8ABK - chains C and H of the 20 polymer chains in the assembly; structure by electron microscopy, 2.50 A resolution.

# Chain C
Molecule: Cytochrome b
From: Yarrowia lipolytica
Reference sequence: Q9B6D0 (CYB_YARLI); residue numbers follow UniProt; this construct covers 1-385
Sequence (385 residues; each row starts with the number of its first residue):
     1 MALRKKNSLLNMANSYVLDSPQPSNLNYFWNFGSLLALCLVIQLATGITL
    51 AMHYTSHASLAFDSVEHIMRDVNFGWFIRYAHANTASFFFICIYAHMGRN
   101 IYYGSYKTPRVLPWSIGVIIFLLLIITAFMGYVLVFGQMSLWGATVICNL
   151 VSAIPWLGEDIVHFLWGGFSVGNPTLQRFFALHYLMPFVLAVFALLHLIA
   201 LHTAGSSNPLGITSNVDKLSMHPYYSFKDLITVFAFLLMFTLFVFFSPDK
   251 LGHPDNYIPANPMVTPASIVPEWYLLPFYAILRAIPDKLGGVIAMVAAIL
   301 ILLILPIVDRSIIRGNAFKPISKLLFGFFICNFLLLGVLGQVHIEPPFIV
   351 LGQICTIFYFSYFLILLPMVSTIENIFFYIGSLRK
Unresolved in the structure: 384-385
Bound ions: heme Fe site 1: His-82, His-183; heme Fe site 2: His-96, His-197
Ligand contacts:
  - decylubiquinone (DCQ; 2-decyl-5,6-dimethoxy-3-methylcyclohexa-2,5-diene-1,4-dione): Tyr-16, Gln-22, Leu-26, Trp-30, Asn-31, Ser-34, Ala-37, Leu-40, Ala-191, Ala-194, Leu-195, Leu-198, Ser-206, Met-221, Tyr-225, Asp-229
  - heme (HEM), molecule 1: Trp-30, Gly-33, Ser-34, Leu-36, Ala-37, Phe-89, Ile-93, His-96, Met-97, Arg-99, Asn-100, Ser-105, Arg-110, Pro-113, Trp-114, Gly-117, Val-118, Ile-120, Phe-121, Leu-190, Ala-194, His-197, Leu-198, Leu-201, Ser-206, Ser-207
  - heme (HEM), molecule 2: Leu-40, Gln-43, Leu-44, Gly-47, Ile-48, Leu-50, Ala-51, Tyr-54, Val-65, Arg-79, His-82, Ala-83, Ala-86, Phe-89, Leu-124, Thr-127, Ala-128, Gly-131, Tyr-132, Leu-134, Val-135, Phe-180, His-183, Tyr-184, Pro-187, Leu-190, Tyr-274
  - 1,2-diacyl-sn-glycero-3-phosphocholine (PC1): Asn-27, Phe-29, Tyr-94, Ala-95, Gly-98, Arg-99, Tyr-102, Tyr-103, Pro-209, Leu-210, Ala-317, Lys-323, Phe-326, Gly-327, Ile-330, Cys-331, Phe-333
  - phosphatidylethanolamine (PTY), molecule 1: Ser-34, Ala-37, Leu-38, Val-41, His-222, Pro-223, Ser-226, Phe-227, Asp-229, Leu-230, Val-233, Phe-234
  - phosphatidylethanolamine (PTY), molecule 2: Thr-46, Phe-77, Leu-237, Phe-240, Phe-245
Curated features (UniProtKB/Swiss-Prot):
  - binding site (heme b): His-82, His-96, His-183, His-197
  - binding site (a ubiquinone): His-202

# Chain H
Molecule: Cytochrome b-c1 complex subunit 8
From: Yarrowia lipolytica
Reference sequence: Q6C387 (Q6C387_YARLI); residues 3-95 here correspond to UniProt positions 1-93 (UniProt number = residue number - 2)
Sequence (93 residues; each row starts with the number of its first residue):
     3 MGGNGHYMGWWGHMGSPPQKGIAGYTISPFAARPFAGVVHAAIFNTFRRT
    53 KNQALFVILPVSFFYYVWTQASEKNEWLYTKAGRHELAKALAE
Unresolved in the structure: 3-8, 94-95
Ligand contacts: 1,2-diacyl-sn-glycero-3-phosphocholine (PC1): Gln-55, Phe-58, Val-59, Val-63

# Chain C / chain H interface
Pairs across the interface (54; chain C residue first):
  Ser-15(C) / Trp-12(H)
  Asp-19(C) / Trp-12(H)
  Asp-19(C) / Trp-13(H)  hydrogen bond (backbone-side chain)
  Pro-21(C) / Trp-12(H)
  Pro-21(C) / Trp-13(H)  hydrophobic
  Pro-21(C) / Met-16(H)  hydrophobic
  Pro-109(C) / Tyr-9(H)  hydrophobic
  His-202(C) / Met-10(H)
  His-202(C) / Trp-12(H)
  Thr-203(C) / Tyr-9(H)
  Thr-203(C) / Met-10(H)  hydrogen bond (backbone-backbone)
  Ala-204(C) / Met-10(H)
  Gly-205(C) / Met-10(H)
  Asn-215(C) / Tyr-9(H)  hydrogen bond (side chain-backbone)
  Asn-215(C) / Met-10(H)
  Asn-215(C) / Met-16(H)
  Asn-215(C) / Gly-17(H)
  Asn-215(C) / Ser-18(H)
  Val-216(C) / Ser-18(H)
  Val-216(C) / Gln-21(H)  hydrogen bond (backbone-side chain)
  Lys-218(C) / Met-10(H)
  Lys-218(C) / Trp-13(H)
  Lys-218(C) / Met-16(H)
  Ser-220(C) / Trp-13(H)
  Pro-320(C) / Phe-58(H)
  Lys-323(C) / Gln-55(H)  hydrogen bond
  Lys-323(C) / Phe-58(H)
  Gly-327(C) / Pro-62(H)
  Phe-328(C) / Pro-62(H)  hydrophobic
  Phe-328(C) / Phe-65(H)  hydrophobic
  Phe-328(C) / Phe-66(H)  hydrophobic
  Cys-331(C) / Pro-62(H)
  Cys-331(C) / Val-63(H)  hydrophobic
  Cys-331(C) / Phe-66(H)  hydrophobic
  Asn-332(C) / Phe-66(H)
  Leu-335(C) / Phe-66(H)  hydrophobic
  Leu-335(C) / Trp-70(H)  hydrophobic
  Val-338(C) / Trp-70(H)  hydrophobic
  Val-342(C) / Trp-70(H)  hydrophobic
  Glu-345(C) / Asn-77(H)  hydrogen bond
  Glu-345(C) / Tyr-81(H)
  Pro-346(C) / Asn-77(H)  hydrogen bond (backbone-side chain)
  Pro-346(C) / Leu-80(H)
  Pro-346(C) / Tyr-81(H)
  Pro-346(C) / Leu-89(H)  hydrophobic
  Pro-346(C) / Leu-93(H)
  Pro-347(C) / Ala-73(H)
  Pro-347(C) / Asn-77(H)
  Phe-348(C) / Trp-70(H)  hydrophobic
  Phe-348(C) / Ala-73(H)
  Phe-348(C) / Ser-74(H)
  Phe-348(C) / Asn-77(H)
  Leu-351(C) / Val-69(H)  hydrophobic
  Leu-351(C) / Ala-73(H)  hydrophobic
Interface residues without a listed pair, chain C (30 interface residues in all): Ser-20, Leu-219, Leu-324, Leu-339
Interface residues without a listed pair, chain H (27 interface residues in all): Pro-19, Leu-61, Lys-76, Ala-92

# In short
30 residues of chain C and 27 residues of chain H are in contact; the contacts include 7 hydrogen bonds. Polar
pairs include Asp-19(C)/Trp-13(H), Asn-215(C)/Tyr-9(H) and Val-216(C)/Gln-21(H).
1,2-diacyl-sn-glycero-3-phosphocholine is bound between chain C and chain H. Bound to chain C: heme,
phosphatidylethanolamine and decylubiquinone.
Chain C is Cytochrome b and chain H is Cytochrome b-c1 complex subunit 8, both from Yarrowia lipolytica; the
structure, Complex III2 from Yarrowia lipolytica, decylubiquinol bound, b-position, was determined by electron
microscopy together with 8AB6, 8AB7, 8AB8, 8AB9, 8ABA, 8ABB and 11 further entries from the same study.
